7AIC - chains B and E of the 5 polymer chains in the assembly; structure by electron microscopy, 5.00 A resolution (low resolution: residue-level contacts below are approximate; hydrogen-bond / salt-bridge calls are withheld).

== Chain B ==
Molecule: DNA mismatch repair protein MutS
Organism: Escherichia coli (strain K12)
UniProtKB: P23909 (MUTS_ECOLI); residues 1-853 here = UniProt positions 1-853
Sequence (853 residues; numbered 1 to 853; the number before each row is that of its first residue):
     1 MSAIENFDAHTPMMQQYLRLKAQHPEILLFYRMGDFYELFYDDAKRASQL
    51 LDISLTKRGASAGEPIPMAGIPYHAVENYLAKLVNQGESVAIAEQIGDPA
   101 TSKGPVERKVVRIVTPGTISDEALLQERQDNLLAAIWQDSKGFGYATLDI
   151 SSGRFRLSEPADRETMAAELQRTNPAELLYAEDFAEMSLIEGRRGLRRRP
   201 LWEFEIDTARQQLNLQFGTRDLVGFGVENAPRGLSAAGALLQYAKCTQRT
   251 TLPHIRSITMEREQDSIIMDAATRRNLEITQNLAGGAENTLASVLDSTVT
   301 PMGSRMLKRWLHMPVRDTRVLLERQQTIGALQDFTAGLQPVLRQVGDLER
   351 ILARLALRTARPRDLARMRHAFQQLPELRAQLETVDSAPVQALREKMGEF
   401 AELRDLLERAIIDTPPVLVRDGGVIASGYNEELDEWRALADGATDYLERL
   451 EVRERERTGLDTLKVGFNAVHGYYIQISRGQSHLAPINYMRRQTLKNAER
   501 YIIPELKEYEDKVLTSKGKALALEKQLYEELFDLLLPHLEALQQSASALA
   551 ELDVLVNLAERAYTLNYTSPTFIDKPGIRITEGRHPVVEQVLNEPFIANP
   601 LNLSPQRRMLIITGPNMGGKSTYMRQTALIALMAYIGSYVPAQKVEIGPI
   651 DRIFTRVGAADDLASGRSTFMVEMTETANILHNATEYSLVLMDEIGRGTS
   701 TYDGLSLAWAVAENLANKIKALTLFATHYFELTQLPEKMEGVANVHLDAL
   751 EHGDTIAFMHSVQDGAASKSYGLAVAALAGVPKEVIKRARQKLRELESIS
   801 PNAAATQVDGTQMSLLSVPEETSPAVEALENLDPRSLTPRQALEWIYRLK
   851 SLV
Not modelled in the structure: 1-127, 660-669, 801-853
Differences from the reference sequence: engineered mutation Ala93 (Cys in P23909), Ser235 (Cys in P23909), Ala239 (Cys in P23909), Cys246 (Asp in P23909), Ser297 (Cys in P23909), Ser569 (Cys in P23909), Val711 (Cys in P23909), Arg835 (Asp in P23909)
Small-molecule neighbours:
  - AMP-PNP (ANP; phosphoaminophosphonic acid-adenylate ester), molecule 1: Arg220, Phe670, Met671
  - AMP-PNP (ANP), molecule 2: Val588, Leu592, Glu594, Phe596, Ile597, Pro615, Asn616, Met617, Gly618, Gly619, Lys620, Ser621, Thr622, Asp693, Glu694, His728, His760
Curated features (UniProtKB/Swiss-Prot):
  - binding site (ATP): Gly614 to Ser621

== Chain E ==
Molecule: 30-nt DNA strand
Sequence (30 nucleotides; row label = number of the first residue in the row):
    11 TCAGCGGTACCCAATTCGCCCTATAGGCAT

== How chain B and chain E interact ==
Pairs across the interface (9):
  Pro301(B) - DG17(E)
  Arg363(B) - DG14(E)
  Arg363(B) - DC15(E)
  Arg363(B) - DG16(E)
  Arg367(B) - DG16(E)
  Arg367(B) - DG17(E)
  Thr414(B) - DC15(E)
  Thr462(B) - DC12(E)
  Ser478(B) - DC12(E)
Other interface residues (no listed pair), chain B (7 interface residues in all): Gln476
Other interface residues (no listed pair), chain E (6 interface residues in all): DA13

== Summary ==
The interface between chain B and chain E involves 7 residues on one side and 6 on the other. Bound to chain
B: AMP-PNP. UniProt lists 8 ATP-binding residues on chain B.
Chain B is DNA mismatch repair protein MutS (Escherichia coli (strain K12)) and chain E is a 30-nt DNA strand;
the structure, MutS-MutL in clamp state (kinked clamp domain), was determined by electron microscopy (same
publication as 7AI5, 7AI6, 7AI7 and 7AIB).
